PDB entry 4K3X | X-ray diffraction, 2.15 A resolution | chains A and F of the 6 polymer chains in the assembly

[Chain A]
Protein: Hemagglutinin HA1
From: Influenza A virus
Sequence (329 residues; numbered 7 to 329 plus 8 insertion-coded residues; 2 numbers in that range are skipped by the numbering (no residue carries them; nothing is unmodelled there); the number before each row is that of its first residue; a row labelled like 125A-125B holds insertion residues (125A, then the next letters in order)):
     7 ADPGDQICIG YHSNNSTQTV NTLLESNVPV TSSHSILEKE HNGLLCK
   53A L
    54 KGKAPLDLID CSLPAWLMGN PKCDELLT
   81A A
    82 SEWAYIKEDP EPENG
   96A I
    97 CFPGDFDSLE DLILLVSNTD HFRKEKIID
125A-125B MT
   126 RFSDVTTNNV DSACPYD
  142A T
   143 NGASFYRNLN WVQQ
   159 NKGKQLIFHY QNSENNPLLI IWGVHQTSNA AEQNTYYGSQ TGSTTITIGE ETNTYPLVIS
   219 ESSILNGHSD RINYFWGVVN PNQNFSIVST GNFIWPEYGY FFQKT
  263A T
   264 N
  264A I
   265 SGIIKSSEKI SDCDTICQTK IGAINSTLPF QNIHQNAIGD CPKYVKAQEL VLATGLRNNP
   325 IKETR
Disordered / not traced: 7-10, 327-329
Cystine bridges: Cys52-Cys277, Cys64-Cys76, Cys97-Cys139, Cys281-Cys305
Covalent attachments: N-acetylglucosamine (NAG) linked to Asn21, Asn289; glycan linked to Asn242, Asn264
Small-molecule neighbours:
  - 1-ethoxy-2-(2-ethoxyethoxy)ethane (P4G), molecule 1: Ser38, His40, Thr318
  - 1-ethoxy-2-(2-ethoxyethoxy)ethane (P4G), molecule 2: Asp103, Ile206, Asn211, Tyr213, Trp234, Gly235, Val236
Reported in the primary citation:
  - specificity-determining residues: Tyr194, Asp228
  - specificity-determining residues: Asp136 (proposed by the authors, not directly observed)
  - post-translational modification sites: Asn21, Asn242, Asn264, Asn289

[Chain F]
Protein: Hemagglutinin HA2
From: Influenza A virus
Sequence (181 residues; row label = number of the first residue in the row):
     1 GLFGAIAGFI EGGWQGLIDG WYGYHHQNSE GSGYAADKEA TQKAVDAITT KVNNIIDKMN
    61 TQFESTAKEF NKIEMRIKHL SDRVDDGFLD VWSYNAELLV LLENERTLDF HDANVNNLYQ
   121 KVKVQLKDNA IDMGNGCFKI LHKCNNTCMD DIKNGTYNYY EYRKESHLEK QKIDSGRLVP
   181 R
Disordered / not traced: 1-5, 176-181
Cystine bridges: Cys144-Cys148
Covalent attachments: N-acetylglucosamine (NAG) linked to Asn145
Small-molecule neighbours:
  - 1-ethoxy-2-(2-ethoxyethoxy)ethane (P4G), molecule 1: Ile18, Gly20, Trp21, Thr41, Gln42, Val45
  - 1-ethoxy-2-(2-ethoxyethoxy)ethane (P4G), molecule 2: Trp21, Ile48, Thr49
  - 1-ethoxy-2-(2-ethoxyethoxy)ethane (P4G), molecule 3: Phe110, Ala113, Asn114
Reported in the primary citation:
  - post-translational modification sites: Asn145, Asn154

[How chain A and chain F interact]
Contacting residue pairs (13; chain A residue first):
  Thr28(A) - Asn54(F)
  Leu29(A) - Thr50(F)
  Leu29(A) - Lys51(F)  hydrogen bond (backbone-backbone)
  Leu29(A) - Asn54(F)  hydrogen bond (backbone-side chain)
  Leu29(A) - Glu103(F)
  Leu30(A) - Ala47(F)
  Leu30(A) - Thr50(F)
  Leu30(A) - Lys51(F)
  Leu30(A) - Phe110(F)  hydrophobic
  Glu31(A) - Thr50(F)
  Lys310(A) - Asn60(F)  hydrogen bond (side chain-backbone)
  Lys310(A) - Thr61(F)
  Lys310(A) - Gln62(F)  hydrogen bond
Other interface residues (no listed pair), chain A (6 interface residues in all): Ser32
Other interface residues (no listed pair), chain F (11 interface residues in all): Asp46, Arg106

[In short]
Chain A and chain F form an interface of 6 and 11 residues respectively, with 4 hydrogen bonds. Among the
polar pairs are Leu29(A)-Asn54(F), Lys310(A)-Asn60(F) and Lys310(A)-Gln62(F). Ligands of chain A:
1-ethoxy-2-(2-ethoxyethoxy)ethane. Ligands of chain F: 3 copies of 1-ethoxy-2-(2-ethoxyethoxy)ethane. The
paper reports specificity determinants Tyr194(A), Asp228(A) and Asp136(A); modification sites Asn21(A),
Asn242(A) and Asn145(F) among others.
Chain A is Hemagglutinin HA1 and chain F is Hemagglutinin HA2, both from Influenza A virus; the structure,
Crystal structure of a subtype H18 hemagglutinin homologue from A/flat-faced bat/Peru/033/2010 (H18N11), was
determined by X-ray diffraction, deposited together with 4K3Y, 4MC5 and 4MC7.
